PDB entry 1I05 | X-ray diffraction, 2.00 A resolution | chain A

[Chain A]
Molecule: Major urinary protein I
Source organism: Mus musculus
UniProtKB: P02762 (MUP6_MOUSE); numbering as in UniProt (aligned over 1-180)
Sequence (180 residues; each row starts with the number of its first residue):
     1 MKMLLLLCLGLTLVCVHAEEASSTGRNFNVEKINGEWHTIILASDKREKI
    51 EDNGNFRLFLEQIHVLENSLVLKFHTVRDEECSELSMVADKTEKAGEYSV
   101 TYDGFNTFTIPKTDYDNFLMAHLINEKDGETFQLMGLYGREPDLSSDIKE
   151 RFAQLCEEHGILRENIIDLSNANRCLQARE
Not modelled in the structure: 1-19, 176-180
Disulfides: Cys82-Cys175
Metal / ion sites: Cd2+ site 1: Glu36, Glu157; Cd2+ site 2: Glu36, His38; Cd2+ site 3: Glu61, Glu84; Cd2+ site 4: His64, Ser146; Cd2+ site 5: Asp79, Glu126; Cd2+ site 6: Glu80, His122, Gln133, His159; Cd2+ site 7 near Asp116 (its only coordinating residue here)
Small-molecule neighbours: 6-hydroxy-6-methyl-heptan-3-one (LTL): Phe56, Leu58, Leu60, Phe74, Met87, Val100, Tyr102, Asn106, Phe108, Ala121, Leu123, Tyr138
From the paper describing this entry:
  - binding site for 6-hydroxy-6-methyl-heptan-3-one: Phe56, Leu58, Leu60, Phe74, Met87, Val100, Tyr102, Phe108, Ala121, Leu123, Tyr138
  - Cd2+ coordination: Glu80

[In short]
Chain A binds 6-hydroxy-6-methyl-heptan-3-one. The Cd2+ site 1 is built by Glu36 and Glu157. The Cd2+ site 2
is built by Glu36 and His38. From the paper: a binding site for 6-hydroxy-6-methyl-heptan-3-one at Phe56,
Leu58 and Leu60 among others; Cd2+ coordination by Glu80.
Chain A is Major urinary protein I (Mus musculus); the structure, Crystal structure of mouse major urinary
protein (mup-I) complexed with hydroxy-methyl-heptanone, was determined by X-ray diffraction (same publication
as 1I04 and 1I06).
